3BY0 - chain A; structure by X-ray diffraction, 2.57 A resolution.

[Chain A]
Protein: Neutrophil gelatinase-associated lipocalin
Organism: Homo sapiens
Reference sequence: P80188 (NGAL_HUMAN); residues -19 to 178 here correspond to UniProt positions 1-198 (UniProt number = residue number + 20)
Amino-acid sequence (198 residues; numbered -19 to 178; the number before each row is that of its first residue; numbers below 1 keep their minus sign (Met-19 is residue -19)):
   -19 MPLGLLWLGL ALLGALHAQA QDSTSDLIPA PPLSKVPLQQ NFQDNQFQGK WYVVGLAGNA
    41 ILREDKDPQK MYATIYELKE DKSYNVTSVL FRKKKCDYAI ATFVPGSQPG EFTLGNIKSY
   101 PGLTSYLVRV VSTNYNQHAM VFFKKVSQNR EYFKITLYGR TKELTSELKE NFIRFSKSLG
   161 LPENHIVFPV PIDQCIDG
Disordered / not traced: -19 to 4
Differences from the reference sequence: engineered mutation Ala79 (Trp99 in P80188), Ala81 (Arg101 in P80188), Ser87 (Cys107 in P80188)
Disulfide bonds: Cys76-Cys175
Small-molecule neighbours:
  - 2,3-dihydroxy-benzoic acid (DBH): Tyr52, Ser68, Leu70, Ala79, Tyr106, Lys134
  - 2,3-dihydroxy-benzoic acid: Ile80, Ala81, Leu94, Tyr100, Leu103, Tyr106, Lys125, Lys134
  - 2,3,-dihydroxybenzoylserine (DBS; 2-(2,3-dihydroxy-benzoylamino)-3-hydroxy-propionic acid): Ala40, Ile41, Tyr106, Phe123, Lys124, Lys125, Tyr132, Phe133, Lys134
UniProt features mapped onto this chain:
  - binding site (a carboxymycobactin): Tyr52 to Thr54, Lys125, Lys134, Tyr138
  - binding site (enterobactin): Tyr106, Lys134
  - modified residue: Gln1 (Pyrrolidone carboxylic acid)
  - glycosylation: Asn65 (N-linked (GlcNAc...) asparagine)
From the paper describing this entry:
  - mutagenesis - W79A/R81A (180-fold): decreased binding to [FeIII(Ent)]3-
  - binding site for 2,3,-dihydroxybenzoylserine: Ser68, Ala81, Tyr106, Lys125
  - binding site for 2,3-dihydroxy-benzoic acid: Lys134

[Overview]
Ligands of chain A: 2,3-dihydroxy-benzoic acid and 2,3,-dihydroxybenzoylserine. From UniProt: 6
carboxymycobactin-binding residues and enterobactin-binding residues Tyr106 and Lys134. The paper reports a
binding site for 2,3,-dihydroxybenzoylserine at Ser68, Ala81 and Tyr106 among others; W79A/R81A reduce binding
to [FeIII(Ent)]3-.
Chain A is Neutrophil gelatinase-associated lipocalin (Homo sapiens); the structure, Crystal structure of
Siderocalin (NGAL, Lipocalin 2) W79A-R81A complexed with Ferric Enterobactin, was determined by X-ray
diffraction, deposited together with 3CBC.
